Entry 3MBZ (X-ray diffraction, 2.60 A resolution); this record covers chain A.

[Chain A]
Name: Betalactamase OXA24
Source organism: Acinetobacter baumannii
Notes: EC 3.5.2.6
UniProtKB: Q8RLA6 (Q8RLA6_ACIBA); numbering as in UniProt (aligned over 32-275)
Amino-acid sequence (244 residues; each row starts with the number of its first residue):
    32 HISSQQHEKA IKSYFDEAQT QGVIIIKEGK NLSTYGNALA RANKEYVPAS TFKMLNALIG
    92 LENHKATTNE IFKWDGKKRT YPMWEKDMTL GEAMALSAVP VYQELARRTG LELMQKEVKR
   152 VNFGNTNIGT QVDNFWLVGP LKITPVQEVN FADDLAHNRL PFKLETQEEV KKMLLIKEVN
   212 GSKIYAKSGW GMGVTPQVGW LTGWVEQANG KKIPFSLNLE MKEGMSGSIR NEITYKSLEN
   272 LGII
Glycans and other covalent adducts: compound MXC linked to Ser-81
Modified residues: Lys-84 (lysine nz-carboxylic acid; KCX)
Small-molecule neighbours: MXC ((2S,3R)-2-[(7-aminocarbonyl-2-methanoyl-indolizin-3-yl)amino]-4-aminocarbonyloxy-3-methyl-3-sulfino-butanoic acid): Ala-80, Lys-84, Thr-111, Tyr-112, Trp-115, Ala-126, Leu-127, Ser-128, Val-130, Leu-168, Lys-218, Ser-219, Gly-220, Trp-221, Met-223, Arg-261

[In short]
Covalently linked compound MXC: at Ser-81.
Chain A is Betalactamase OXA24 (Acinetobacter baumannii); the structure, OXA-24 beta-lactamase complex soaked
with 10mM SA4-17 inhibitor for 15min, was determined by X-ray diffraction, deposited together with 3G4P, 3FYZ,
3FZC and 3FV7.
